1NRS - chains H and I of the 4 polymer chains in the assembly; structure by X-ray diffraction, 2.40 A resolution.

Chain H:
Name: Alpha-thrombin (large subunit)
Organism: Homo sapiens
Notes: EC 3.4.21.5
UniProt: P00734 (THRB_HUMAN); the construct lacks a stretch of the UniProt sequence and is renumbered around it, so the offset changes along the chain: 16-36 = UniProt 364-384; 37-60 = UniProt 386-409; 61-77 = UniProt 419-435; 78-97 = UniProt 437-456; 7 more segments
Sequence (259 residues; numbered 16 to 247 plus 29 insertion-coded residues; 2 numbers in that range are skipped by the numbering (no residue carries them; nothing is unmodelled there); the number before each row is that of its first residue; a row labelled like 60A-60I holds insertion residues (60A, then the next letters in order)):
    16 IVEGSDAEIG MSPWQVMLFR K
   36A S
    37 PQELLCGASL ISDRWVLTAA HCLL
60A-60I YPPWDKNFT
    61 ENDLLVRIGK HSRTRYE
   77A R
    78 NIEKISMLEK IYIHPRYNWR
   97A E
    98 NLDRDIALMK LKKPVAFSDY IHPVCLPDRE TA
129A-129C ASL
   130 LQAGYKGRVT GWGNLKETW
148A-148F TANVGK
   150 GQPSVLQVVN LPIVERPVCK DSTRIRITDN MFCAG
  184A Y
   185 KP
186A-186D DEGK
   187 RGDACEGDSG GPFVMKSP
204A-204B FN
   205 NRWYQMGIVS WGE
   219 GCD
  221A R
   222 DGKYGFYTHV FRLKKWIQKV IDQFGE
Disordered / not traced: 148A-148F, 247
Disulfides: Cys42-Cys58, Cys168-Cys182, Cys191-Cys220
Swiss-Prot annotation at these positions:
  - region: Ala183 to Val200 (High affinity receptor-binding region which is also known as the TP508 peptide)
  - active site (Charge relay system): His57, Asp102, Ser195
  - glycosylation: Asn60G (N-linked (GlcNAc...) (complex) asparagine)

Chain I:
Name: Hirugen
Organism: Hirudo medicinalis
UniProt: P09945 (ITH3_HIRME); residues 53-64 here correspond to UniProt positions 60-71 (UniProt number = residue number + 7)
Sequence (12 residues; numbered 53 to 64; the number before each row is that of its first residue):
    53 NGDFEEIPEE YL
Disordered / not traced: 53-54, 64
Modified positions: Tyr63 (o-sulfo-l-tyrosine; TYS)
Swiss-Prot annotation at these positions:
  - region: Asp55 to Leu64 (Interaction with fibrinogen-binding exosite of thrombin)
  - modified residue: Tyr63 (Sulfotyrosine)

How chain H and chain I interact:
Residue-residue contacts (20; chain H residue first):
  Phe34(H) with Phe56(I), hydrophobic; Ile59(I), hydrophobic
  Gln38(H) with Ile59(I)
  Leu40(H) with Phe56(I), hydrophobic
  Leu65(H) with Tyr63(I)
  Arg67(H) with Phe56(I); Ile59(I)
  Arg73(H) with Asp55(I), salt bridge; Phe56(I)
  Thr74(H) with Asp55(I), hydrogen bond; Phe56(I); Glu57(I), hydrogen bond (backbone-backbone)
  Arg75(H) with Glu57(I)
  Tyr76(H) with Glu57(I), hydrogen bond (backbone-side chain); Glu58(I); Pro60(I); Tyr63(I)
  Lys81(H) with Tyr63(I)
  Ile82(H) with Tyr63(I)
  Met84(H) with Tyr63(I)
Other interface residues (no listed pair), chain H (16 interface residues in all): Met32, Glu39, Glu80, Gln151
Other interface residues (no listed pair), chain I (8 interface residues in all): Glu62

In short:
The interface between chain H and chain I involves 16 residues on one side and 8 on the other, with 3 hydrogen
bonds and 1 salt bridge. Polar contacts include Arg73(H)-Asp55(I), Thr74(H)-Asp55(I) and Tyr76(H)-Glu57(I).
From UniProt: 3 active-site residues on chain H.
Here chain H is Alpha-thrombin (large subunit) (Homo sapiens) and chain I is Hirugen (Hirudo medicinalis).
Entry 1NRS (Crystallographic structures of thrombin complexed with thrombin receptor peptides: existence of
expected and novel binding modes) was determined by X-ray diffraction, deposited together with 1NRN, 1NRO,
1NRP, 1NRQ and 1NRR.
